5TLV - chains A and B of the 4 polymer chains in the assembly; structure by X-ray diffraction, 2.32 A resolution.

== Chain A (and B) ==
Name: Estrogen receptor
Organism: Homo sapiens
Notes: fragment: ligand-binding domain; chain B of this document is another copy of the same molecule, construct and numbering; everything in this record applies to it too
Reference sequence: P03372 (ESR1_HUMAN), isoform P03372-3; residues 298-554 here correspond to UniProt positions 125-381 (UniProt number = residue number - 173)
Sequence (257 residues; numbered 298 to 554; the number before each row is that of its first residue):
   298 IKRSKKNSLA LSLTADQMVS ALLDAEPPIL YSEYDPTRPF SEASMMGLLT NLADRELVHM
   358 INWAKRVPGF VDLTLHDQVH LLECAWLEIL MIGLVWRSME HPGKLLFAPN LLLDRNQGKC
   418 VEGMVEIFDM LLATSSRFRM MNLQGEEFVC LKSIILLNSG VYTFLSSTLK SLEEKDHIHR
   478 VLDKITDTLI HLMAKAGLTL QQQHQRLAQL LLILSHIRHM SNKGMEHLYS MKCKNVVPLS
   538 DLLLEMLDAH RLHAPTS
Unresolved in the structure: 298-303, 464-469, 549-554 (chain B: 298-304, 462-463, 549-554)
Sequence notes: engineered mutation Ser537 (Tyr364 in P03372)
Ligand contacts: 4,4'-(thiene-2,3-diyl)bis(3-fluorophenol) (7ES): Met343, Leu346, Thr347, Leu349, Ala350, Glu353, Trp383, Leu384, Leu387, Met388, Leu391, Arg394, Phe404, Met421, Ile424, Leu428, Leu525, Leu540

== Interface between chain A and chain B ==
Residue-residue contacts (50):
  Ala430(A) - Tyr459(B)
  Arg434(A) - His476(B)  hydrogen bond
  Ile451(A) - Leu509(B)  hydrophobic
  Asn455(A) - Leu509(B)
  Asn455(A) - His513(B)  hydrogen bond (backbone-side chain)
  Ser456(A) - His513(B)
  Tyr459(A) - Ala430(B)
  Tyr459(A) - Arg434(B)  hydrogen bond
  Tyr459(A) - Ile510(B)
  Tyr459(A) - His513(B)
  His476(A) - Arg434(B)
  Asp480(A) - Gln502(B)
  Asp480(A) - Gln506(B)  hydrogen bond
  Thr483(A) - His501(B)
  Thr483(A) - Ala505(B)
  Asp484(A) - Gln498(B)  hydrogen bond
  Asp484(A) - His501(B)  salt bridge
  Asp484(A) - Gln502(B)  hydrogen bond
  Ile487(A) - His501(B)
  Leu497(A) - Leu497(B)  hydrophobic
  Gln498(A) - Asp484(B)  hydrogen bond
  His501(A) - Thr483(B)
  His501(A) - Asp484(B)  salt bridge
  His501(A) - Ile487(B)
  His501(A) - His501(B)
  His501(A) - Leu504(B)
  Gln502(A) - Asp480(B)
  Gln502(A) - Asp484(B)  hydrogen bond
  Leu504(A) - His501(B)
  Ala505(A) - Thr483(B)
  Ala505(A) - Leu508(B)  hydrophobic
  Gln506(A) - Asp480(B)  hydrogen bond
  Leu508(A) - Ala505(B)  hydrophobic
  Leu509(A) - Ile451(B)  hydrophobic
  Leu509(A) - Asn455(B)
  Leu509(A) - Tyr459(B)
  Leu509(A) - Leu511(B)  hydrophobic
  Ile510(A) - Tyr459(B)
  Leu511(A) - Leu509(B)  hydrophobic
  Ser512(A) - Arg515(B)  hydrogen bond
  His513(A) - Tyr459(B)
  Arg515(A) - Ser512(B)  hydrogen bond
  Arg515(A) - His513(B)  hydrogen bond
  Arg515(A) - His516(B)
  His516(A) - Arg515(B)  hydrogen bond
  His516(A) - Asn519(B)  hydrogen bond
  Asn519(A) - His516(B)  hydrogen bond
  Asn519(A) - Asn519(B)  hydrogen bond
  Lys520(A) - His547(B)  hydrogen bond (side chain-backbone)
  Glu523(A) - Glu523(B)
Interface residues without a listed pair, chain A (36 interface residues in all): Gly457, Val458, Thr460, Asp473, Leu479, Gln500, His547
Interface residues without a listed pair, chain B (32 interface residues in all): Met427, Met437, Leu479, Lys520

== In short ==
The interface between chain A and chain B involves 36 residues on one side and 32 on the other; the contacts
include 17 hydrogen bonds and 2 salt bridges. Polar pairs include Asp484(A)-His501(B), Arg434(A)-His476(B) and
Asn455(A)-His513(B). Chain A binds 4,4'-(thiene-2,3-diyl)bis(3-fluorophenol).
Chain A and chain B are both Estrogen receptor (Homo sapiens); the structure, Crystal Structure of the
ER-alpha Ligand-binding Domain (Y537S) in Complex with 4,4'-(thiophene-2,3-diyl)bis(3-fluorophenol), was
determined by X-ray diffraction (same publication as 5KR9, 5KRA, 5KRC, 5KRF, 5KRH, 5KRI and 43 further
entries).
